Entry 8CK1 (electron microscopy, 3.90 A resolution); this record covers chains A and C of the 6 polymer chains in the assembly.

# Chain A
Molecule: Tail Nozzle
Source organism: Bacteriophage sp
Amino-acid sequence (830 residues; row label = number of the first residue in the row):
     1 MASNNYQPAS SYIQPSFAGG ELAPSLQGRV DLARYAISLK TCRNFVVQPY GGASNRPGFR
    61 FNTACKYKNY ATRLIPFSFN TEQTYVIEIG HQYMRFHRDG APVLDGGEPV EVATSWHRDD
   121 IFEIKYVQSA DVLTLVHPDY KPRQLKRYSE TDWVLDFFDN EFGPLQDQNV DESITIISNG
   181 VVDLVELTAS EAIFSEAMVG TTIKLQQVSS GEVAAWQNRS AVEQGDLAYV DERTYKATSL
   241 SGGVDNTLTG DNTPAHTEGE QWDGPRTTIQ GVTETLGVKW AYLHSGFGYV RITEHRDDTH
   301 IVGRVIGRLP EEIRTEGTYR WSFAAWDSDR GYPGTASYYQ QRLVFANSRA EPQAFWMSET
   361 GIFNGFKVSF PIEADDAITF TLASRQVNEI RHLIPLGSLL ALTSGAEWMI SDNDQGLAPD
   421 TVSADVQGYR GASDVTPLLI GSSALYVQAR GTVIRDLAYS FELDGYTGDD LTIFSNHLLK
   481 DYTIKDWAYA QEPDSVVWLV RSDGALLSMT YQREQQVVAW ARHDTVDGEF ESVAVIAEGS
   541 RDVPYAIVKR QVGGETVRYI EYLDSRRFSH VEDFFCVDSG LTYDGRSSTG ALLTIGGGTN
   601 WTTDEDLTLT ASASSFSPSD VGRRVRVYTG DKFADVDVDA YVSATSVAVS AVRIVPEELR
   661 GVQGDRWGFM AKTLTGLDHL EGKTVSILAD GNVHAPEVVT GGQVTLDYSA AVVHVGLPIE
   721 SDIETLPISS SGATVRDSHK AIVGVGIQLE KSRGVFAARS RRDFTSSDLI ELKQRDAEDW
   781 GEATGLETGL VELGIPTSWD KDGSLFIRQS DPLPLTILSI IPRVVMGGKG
Disordered / not traced: 1-4

# Chain C
Molecule: Tail fibers Dpo36
Source organism: Bacteriophage sp
Amino-acid sequence (828 residues; each row starts with the number of its first residue):
     1 MTVPTNDNRE QYAGNGATTV FPYAFRIFES SDLEVYLTDE DGDQALLIEG TDYTVSGAGD
    61 EEGGEITFPV SGDPLDDGET LTILRVIDIT QETDLKNQGA YYPEVVEDEF DRSRMIDQQQ
   121 QEQLDRALIK TETGDRWEGQ GVPAKNFAMS DPVEDTDLPT VRWTKDYVTQ MAEGITGDIG
   181 AYTVVAPTSG DEKRLDEWMD DIQRPDDSLV VADGGTEARS LSERFADSAS YQDYGIAGDG
   241 TTNDTAAFAA LESDRSSDAI ELHGNTYLVD EIPNGNAYRD AVWSLDGEDL SISEYGGLVT
   301 GTPTTGAFEP AYTGGVNNTP TTSGRTNKHT RAILASQNCR ADFARSACVA SIYSWAYGNV
   361 SGNFASRQSI AGAPQTVNIG SEEGQALGFQ SGNYTTQFCR AEGSTTFNIG SDDCAASGAH
   421 SGTISSLESY AGRGHDFRGT PVFDDGVLVD ITIDDAGAGY VPGSDVMYLQ NRQFGNTTDA
   481 VITYTVDGTG GVSAITITDG GSGYSGIVAA RIDTFGDYSL VMASARSKIE DQFCAAIASD
   541 NARVRGRESA VIASDGGVVN EDNSVVIGSV DSTSNGARSG IYTGSGCETT GAGAVVIGGV
   601 NAKASNDGAI VMGRGVDSEF ARSLVFGDGG SGAAASTAGR KFQVTAAGNV TAAGTITGST
   661 TYADYAEYFE NSARGVIPLG VIVTLDGRKV RPASAGDDII GVVSGTAILA AGDSQFHWGG
   721 RYLAGEFGEL LYHDVDVDGK IERQPVENPE YDPSVPNVPR SQRPEEWSCI GLVGQLHVRV
   781 SSDVAAGDRV AAGDGGIGVP GDNGMICMEI KQAYDSGKGY AVALCLHK
Disordered / not traced: 1, 128-828

# Chain A / chain C interface
Contacting residue pairs (20):
  D604(A) - E61(C)
  V652(A) - E104(C)
  R653(A) - Y102(C)
  R653(A) - P103(C)
  R653(A) - E104(C)  salt bridge
  N692(A) - Q98(C)
  N692(A) - G99(C)
  N692(A) - A100(C)
  V693(A) - Q98(C)
  V693(A) - G99(C)
  Y708(A) - Y102(C)  hydrophobic
  R753(A) - Q98(C)  hydrogen bond (side chain-backbone)
  F756(A) - Q98(C)
  E771(A) - N97(C)  hydrogen bond
  R775(A) - Y101(C)
  W780(A) - P103(C)  hydrophobic
  G781(A) - Y101(C)  hydrogen bond (backbone-backbone)
  G781(A) - Y102(C)
  G781(A) - P103(C)
  D811(A) - Q98(C)
Interface residues without a listed pair, chain A (17 interface residues in all): R626, G691, S709, L813
Interface residues without a listed pair, chain C (11 interface residues in all): K96, V106

# Summary
17 residues of chain A face 11 of chain C across their interface; the contacts include 3 hydrogen bonds and 1
salt bridge. Polar pairs include R653(A)-E104(C), R753(A)-Q98(C) and E771(A)-N97(C).
Chain A is Tail Nozzle and chain C is Tail fibers Dpo36, both from Bacteriophage sp; the structure, Carin 1
bacteriophage tail, connector and tail fibers assembly, was determined by electron microscopy (same
publication as 8CJZ and 8CK0).
